PDB entry 8J1R | electron microscopy, 3.52 A resolution | chains A and C

== Chain A ==
Protein: Ubiquitin fusion degradation protein 4
Source organism: Saccharomyces cerevisiae
Notes: EC 2.3.2.-, 2.3.2.26
UniProt: P33202 (UFD4_YEAST); numbering as in UniProt (aligned over 1-1483)
Chain sequence (1483 residues; row label = number of the first residue in the row):
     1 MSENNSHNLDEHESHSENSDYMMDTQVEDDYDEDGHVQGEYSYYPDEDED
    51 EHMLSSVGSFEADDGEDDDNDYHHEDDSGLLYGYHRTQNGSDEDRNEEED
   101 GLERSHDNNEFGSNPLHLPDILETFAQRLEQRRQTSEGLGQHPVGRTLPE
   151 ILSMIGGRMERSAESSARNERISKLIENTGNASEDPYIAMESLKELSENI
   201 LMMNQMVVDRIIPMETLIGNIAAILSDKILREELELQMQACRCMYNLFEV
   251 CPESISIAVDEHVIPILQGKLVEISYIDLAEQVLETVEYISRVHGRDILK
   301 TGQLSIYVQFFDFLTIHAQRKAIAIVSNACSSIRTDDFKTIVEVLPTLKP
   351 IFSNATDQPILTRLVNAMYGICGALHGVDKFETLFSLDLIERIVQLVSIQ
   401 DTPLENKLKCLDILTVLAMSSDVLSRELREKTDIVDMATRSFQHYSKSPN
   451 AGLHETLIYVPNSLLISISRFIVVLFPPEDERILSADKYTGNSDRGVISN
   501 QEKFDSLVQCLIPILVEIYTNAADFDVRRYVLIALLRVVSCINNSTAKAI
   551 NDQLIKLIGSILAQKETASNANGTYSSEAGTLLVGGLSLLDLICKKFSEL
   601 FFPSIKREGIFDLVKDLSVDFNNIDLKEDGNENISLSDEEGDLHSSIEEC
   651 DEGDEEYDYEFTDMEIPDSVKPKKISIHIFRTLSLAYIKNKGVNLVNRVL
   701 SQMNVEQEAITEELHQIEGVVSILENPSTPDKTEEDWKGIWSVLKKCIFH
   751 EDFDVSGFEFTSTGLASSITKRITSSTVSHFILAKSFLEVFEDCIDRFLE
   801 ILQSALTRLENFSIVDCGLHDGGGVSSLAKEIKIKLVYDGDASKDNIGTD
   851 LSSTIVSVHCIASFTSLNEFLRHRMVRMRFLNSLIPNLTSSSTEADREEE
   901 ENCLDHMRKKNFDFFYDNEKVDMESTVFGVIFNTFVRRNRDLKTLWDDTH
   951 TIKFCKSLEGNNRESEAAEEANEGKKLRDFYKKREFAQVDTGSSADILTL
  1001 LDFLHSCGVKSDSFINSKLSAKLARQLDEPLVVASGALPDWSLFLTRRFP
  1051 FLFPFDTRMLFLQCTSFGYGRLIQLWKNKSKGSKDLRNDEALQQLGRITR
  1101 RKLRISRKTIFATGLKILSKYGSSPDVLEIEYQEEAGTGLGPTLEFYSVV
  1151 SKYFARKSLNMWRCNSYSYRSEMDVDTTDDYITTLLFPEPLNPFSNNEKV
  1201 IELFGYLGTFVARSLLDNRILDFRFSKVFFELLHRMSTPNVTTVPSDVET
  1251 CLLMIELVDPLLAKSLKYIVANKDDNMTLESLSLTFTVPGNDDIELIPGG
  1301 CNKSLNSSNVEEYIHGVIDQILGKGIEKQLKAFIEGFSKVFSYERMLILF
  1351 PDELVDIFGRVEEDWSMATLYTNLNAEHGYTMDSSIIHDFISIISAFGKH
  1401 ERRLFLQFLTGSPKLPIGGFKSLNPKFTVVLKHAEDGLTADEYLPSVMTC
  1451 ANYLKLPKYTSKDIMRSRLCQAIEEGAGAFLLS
Disordered / not traced: 1-709, 841-851, 870-911, 956-972, 1083-1088, 1134-1137, 1168-1178, 1478-1483
Curated features (UniProtKB/Swiss-Prot):
  - active site: C1450 (Glycyl thioester intermediate)
  - modified residue: T87 (Phosphothreonine)
  - cross-link: K349 (Glycyl lysine isopeptide (Lys-Gly) (interchain with G-Cter in ubiquitin))
What the authors report for this chain:
  - catalytic residues: C1450
  - contacts within the chain: K1152-I1417, Y1181-I1417, R1224-I1417
  - mutagenesis - F313A/T315A/I316A, H317A, I1417G, D1436A/L1438A, E1442A, R1468A: decreased catalytic activity
  - mutagenesis - I1417G: decreased catalytic activity on branched ubiquitination
  - mutagenesis - H1378A, I1417G, H1433A: decreased catalytic activity with Ubiquitin-conjugating enzyme E2 4 (chain C)
  - mutagenesis - Y276A/I277A/D278A, R1468A: decreased catalytic activity on K48-linked diUb
  - mutagenesis - H317A, R1468A: decreased growth in response to MNNG

== Chain C ==
Protein: Ubiquitin-conjugating enzyme E2 4
Source organism: Saccharomyces cerevisiae
Notes: EC 2.3.2.23
UniProt: P15731 (UBC4_YEAST); residue numbers follow UniProt; this construct covers 1-148
Chain sequence (148 residues; numbered 1 to 148; the number before each row is that of its first residue):
     1 MSSSKRIAKELSDLERDPPTSSSAGPVGDDLYHWQASIMGPADSPYAGGV
    51 FFLSIHFPTDYPFKPPKISFTTKIYHPNINANGNICLDILKDQWSPALTL
   101 SKVLLSISSLLTDANPDDPLVPEIAHIYKTDRPKYEATAREWTKKYAV
Disordered / not traced: 130-131
Sequence notes: engineered mutation S22 (Cys in P15731), S108 (Cys in P15731)
Curated features (UniProtKB/Swiss-Prot):
  - active site: C86 (Glycyl thioester intermediate)
  - modified residue: S12 (Phosphoserine)
  - cross-link: K91 (Glycyl lysine isopeptide (Lys-Gly) (interchain with G-Cter in ubiquitin))
What the authors report for this chain:
  - mutagenesis - V121A/P122A, E123A: decreased catalytic activity with Ubiquitin fusion degradation protein 4 (chain A)

== Interface between chain A and chain C ==
Pairs across the interface (37):
  S1166(A) with T59(C)
  Y1167(A) with H56(C); P58(C), hydrophobic; K67(C), hydrogen bond
  L1261(A) with K64(C)
  L1262(A) with D60(C); K64(C)
  K1264(A) with D92(C)
  S1265(A) with F63(C), hydrogen bond (side chain-backbone); P96(C)
  Y1268(A) with S95(C); A97(C)
  I1269(A) with F63(C), hydrophobic
  S1281(A) with R6(C), hydrogen bond (backbone-side chain)
  L1282(A) with R6(C)
  S1283(A) with M1(C); R6(C)
  L1284(A) with M1(C); S2(C); S3(C); F63(C), hydrophobic
  T1285(A) with M1(C), hydrogen bond (backbone-backbone); S2(C)
  P1289(A) with F63(C), hydrophobic
  G1290(A) with D60(C)
  D1292(A) with S2(C), hydrogen bond; S3(C), hydrogen bond; S4(C)
  Y1313(A) with F63(C)
  H1378(A) with V121(C); P122(C); E123(C), salt bridge
  V1430(A) with P122(C), hydrophobic
  E1435(A) with H126(C), salt bridge
  M1448(A) with D118(C)
  C1450(A) with C86(C), hydrophobic
  Y1453(A) with L120(C)
Interface residues without a listed pair, chain A (25 interface residues in all): L1266, T1287
Interface residues without a listed pair, chain C (26 interface residues in all): P62, P65, K91
Interface features reported in the paper:
  - pairs named by the authors: Y1167(A)-P58(C), L1266(A)-F63(C) (hydrophobic contact), I1269(A)-F63(C) (hydrophobic contact), S1281(A)-R6(C), S1283(A)-R6(C), L1284(A)-F63(C) (hydrophobic contact), D1292(A)-S3(C), Y1313(A)-F63(C) (hydrophobic contact), H1378(A)-E123(C), P65(C)-Y1167(A), V121(C)-H1378(A), P122(C)-H1378(A)

== Overview ==
25 residues of chain A and 26 residues of chain C are in contact, with 6 hydrogen bonds and 2 salt bridges.
Polar pairs include H1378(A)-E123(C), E1435(A)-H126(C) and Y1167(A)-K67(C). The authors report contacts
between Y1167(A) and P58(C), S1281(A) and R6(C) and S1283(A) and R6(C) among others; hydrophobic contacts
between L1266(A) and F63(C), I1269(A) and F63(C) and L1284(A) and F63(C) among others. The paper reports the
catalytic residue C1450(A); F313A/T315A/I316A, H317A and I1417G of chain A, among others, reduce catalytic
activity; 11 substitutions were tested in all.
Chain A is Ubiquitin fusion degradation protein 4 and chain C is Ubiquitin-conjugating enzyme E2 4, both from
Saccharomyces cerevisiae; the structure, cryo-EM structures of Ufd4 in complex with Ubc4-Ub, was determined by
electron microscopy.
